PDB entry 8T2I | electron microscopy, 10.40 A resolution (very low resolution: no residue pairs are listed; an interface is given only as per-side residue counts) | chains J and N of the 4 polymer chains in the assembly

[Chain J]
Name: Protein TIFY 10A
Source organism: Arabidopsis thaliana
UniProtKB: Q9LMA8 (TI10A_ARATH); residues 1-253 here = UniProt positions 1-253
Amino-acid sequence (253 residues; row label = number of the first residue in the row):
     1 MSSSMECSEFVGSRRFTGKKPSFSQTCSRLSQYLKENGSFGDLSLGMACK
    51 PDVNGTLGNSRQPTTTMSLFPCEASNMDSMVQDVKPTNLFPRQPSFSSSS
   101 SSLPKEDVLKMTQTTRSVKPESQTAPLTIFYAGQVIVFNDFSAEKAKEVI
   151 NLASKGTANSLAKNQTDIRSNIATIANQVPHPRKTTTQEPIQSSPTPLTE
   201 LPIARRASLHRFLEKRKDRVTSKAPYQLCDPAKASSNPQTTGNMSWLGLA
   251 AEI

[Chain N]
Name: AFP homolog 2
Source organism: Arabidopsis thaliana
UniProtKB: Q9SV55 (NINJA_ARATH); residues 1-425 here = UniProt positions 1-425
Amino-acid sequence (425 residues; each row starts with the number of its first residue):
     1 MDDDNGLELSLGLSCGGSTGKAKGNNNNNAGSSSENYRAEGGDRSAKVID
    51 DFKNFLHPTSQRPAEPSSGSQRSDSGQQPPQNFFNDLSKAPTTEAEASTK
   101 PLWVEDESRKEAGNKRKFGFPGMNDDKKKEKDSSHVDMHEKKTKASHVST
   151 ATDEGSTAENEDVAESEVGGGSSSNHAKEVVRPPTDTNIVDNLTGQRRSN
   201 HGGSGTEEFTMRNMSYTVPFTVHPQNVVTSMPYSLPTKESGQHAAATSLL
   251 QPNANAGNLPIMFGYSPVQLPMLDKDGSGGIVALSQSPFAGRVPSNSATA
   301 KGEGKQPVAEEGSSEDASERPTGDNSNLNTAFSFDFSAIKPGMAADVKFG
   351 GSGARPNLPWVSTTGSGPHGRTISGVTYRYNANQIKIVCACHGSHMSPEE
   401 FVRHASEEYVSPESSMGMTAASAHT
Curated features (UniProtKB/Swiss-Prot):
  - region: Leu7 to Gly17 (Necessary and sufficient for the interaction with TOPLESS)
  - mutagenesis: Leu9 (L9A: Loss of interaction with TOPLESS, but no effect on the interaction with TIFY10A/JAZ1; when associated with A-11 and A-13), Leu11 (L11A: Loss of interaction with TOPLESS, but no effect on the interaction with TIFY10A/JAZ1; when associated with A-9 and A-13), Leu13 (L13A: Loss of interaction with TOPLESS, but no effect on the interaction with TIFY10A/JAZ1; when associated with A-9 and A-11)

[Interface between chain J and chain N]
At this resolution (10 A) residue pairs are not listed: 8 residues of chain J and 7 of chain N lie at the interface.

[Overview]
8 residues of chain J and 7 residues of chain N are in contact. Curated annotation (UniProt) lists 3
mutagenesis sites on chain N.
Here chain J is Protein TIFY 10A and chain N is AFP homolog 2, both from Arabidopsis thaliana. Entry 8T2I
(Negative stain EM assembly of MYC, JAZ, and NINJA complex) was determined by electron microscopy.
